5Z3O - chains A and J of the 11 polymer chains in the assembly; structure by electron microscopy, 3.62 A resolution.

Chain A:
Protein: Histone H3.2
From: Xenopus laevis
UniProt: P84233 (H32_XENLA); residues 1-135 here correspond to UniProt positions 2-136 (UniProt number = residue number + 1)
Chain sequence (135 residues; each row starts with the number of its first residue):
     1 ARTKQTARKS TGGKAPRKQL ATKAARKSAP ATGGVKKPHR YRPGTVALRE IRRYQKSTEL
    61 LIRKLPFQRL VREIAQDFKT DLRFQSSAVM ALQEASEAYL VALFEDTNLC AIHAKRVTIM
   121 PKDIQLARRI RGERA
Unresolved in the structure: 1-36, 135
Swiss-Prot annotation at these positions:
  - modified residue: Arg2 (Asymmetric dimethylarginine), Thr3 (Phosphothreonine), Lys4 (Allysine), Gln5 (5-glutamyl dopamine), Thr6 (Phosphothreonine), Arg8 (Citrulline), Lys9 (N6,N6,N6-trimethyllysine), Ser10 (ADP-ribosylserine), Thr11 (Phosphothreonine), Lys14 (N6-(2-hydroxyisobutyryl)lysine), Arg17 (Asymmetric dimethylarginine), Lys18 (N6-(2-hydroxyisobutyryl)lysine), Lys23 (N6-(2-hydroxyisobutyryl)lysine), Arg26 (Citrulline), Lys27 (N6,N6,N6-trimethyllysine), Ser28 (ADP-ribosylserine), Lys36 (N6,N6,N6-trimethyllysine), Lys37 (N6-methyllysine), Tyr41 (Phosphotyrosine), Lys56 (N6,N6,N6-trimethyllysine) and 8 more in UniProt
  - lipidation: Cys110 (S-palmitoyl cysteine)

Chain J:
Molecule: 167-nt DNA strand
Sequence (167 nucleotides; row label = number of the first residue in the row; numbers below 1 keep their minus sign (DA-19 is residue -19)):
   -19 ATCGTACTTC TCGACAAGCT TCAGGATGTA TATATCTGAC ACGTGCCTGG AGACTAGGGA
    41 GTAATCCCCT TGGCGGTTAA AACGCGGGGG ACAGCGCGTA CGTGCGTTTA AGCGGTGCTA
   101 GAGCTGTCTA CGACCAATTG AGCGGCCTCG GCACCGGGAT TCTCGAT
Unresolved in the structure: -19 to 0, 147

Chain A / chain J interface:
Contacting residue pairs - 19 pairs, chain A then chain J:
  His39(A) with DC144(J), sugar contact
  Arg40(A) with DC144(J), sugar contact
  Tyr41(A) with DC144(J), sugar contact
  Arg42(A) with DG68(J), hydrogen bond to the phosphate; DG69(J), salt bridge to the phosphate; DC144(J), hydrogen bond to the phosphate
  Thr45(A) with DC144(J), hydrogen bond to the phosphate
  Arg63(A) with DA61(J), phosphate contact
  Arg72(A) with DT50(J), salt bridge to the phosphate
  Arg83(A) with DC49(J), phosphate contact; DT50(J), phosphate contact
  Phe84(A) with DC49(J), phosphate contact; DT50(J), hydrogen bond to the phosphate
  Gln85(A) with DC49(J), phosphate contact
  Ser86(A) with DC49(J), hydrogen bond to the phosphate
  Lys115(A) with DA71(J), phosphate contact
  Arg116(A) with DA71(J), phosphate contact
  Val117(A) with DA71(J), hydrogen bond to the phosphate
  Thr118(A) with DA71(J), hydrogen bond to the phosphate
Also at the interface, not in a pair above, chain A (18 interface residues in all): Pro43, Leu82, Met120
Also at the interface, not in a pair above, chain J (12 interface residues in all): DA60, DG66, DG70, DC72, DT143

Overview:
18 residues of chain A and 12 residues of chain J are in contact, with 7 hydrogen bonds and 2 salt bridges.
Polar pairs include Arg42(A)-DG68(J), Arg42(A)-DC144(J) and Thr45(A)-DC144(J).
Chain A is Histone H3.2 (Xenopus laevis) and chain J is a 167-nt DNA strand; the structure, Structure of
Snf2-nucleosome complex in ADP state, was determined by electron microscopy, deposited together with 5Z3U,
5Z3V, 5Z3L, 6IY2 and 6IY3.
